PDB entry 7LF7 | X-ray diffraction, 2.03 A resolution | chains A and M of the 3 polymer chains in the assembly

== Chain A ==
Name: Fab 6D12 heavy chain
From: Homo sapiens
Notes: antibody fragment or engineered binder
Sequence (225 residues; numbered 1 to 225; the number before each row is that of its first residue):
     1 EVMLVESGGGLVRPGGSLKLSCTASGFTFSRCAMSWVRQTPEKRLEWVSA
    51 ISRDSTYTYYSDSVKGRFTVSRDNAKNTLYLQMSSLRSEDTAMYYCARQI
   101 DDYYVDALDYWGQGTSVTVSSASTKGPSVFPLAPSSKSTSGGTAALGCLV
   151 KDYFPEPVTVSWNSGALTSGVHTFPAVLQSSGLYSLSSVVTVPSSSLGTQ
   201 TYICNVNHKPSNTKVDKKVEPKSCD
Unresolved in the structure: 138-140, 223-225
Cystine bridges: Cys-22/Cys-96, Cys-148/Cys-204

== Chain M ==
Name: Apolipoprotein L1
From: Homo sapiens
UniProt: O14791 (APOL1_HUMAN); residues 61-172 here = UniProt positions 61-172
Sequence (130 residues; each row starts with the number of its first residue):
    43 MDYKDDDDKGENLYFQGSDPESSIFIEDAIKYFKEKVSTQNLLLLLTDNE
    93 AWNGFVAAAELPRNEADELRKALDNLARQMIMKDKNWHDKGQQYRNWFLK
   143 EFPRLKSELEDNIRRLRALADGVQKVHKGT
Unresolved in the structure: 43-64, 143-172
Sequence notes: initiating methionine (43); expression tag (44-60)

== Chain A / chain M interface ==
Pairs across the interface - 12 pairs, chain A then chain M:
  Tyr-57(A) / Ala-100(M)
  Asp-102(A) / Arg-105(M)
  Tyr-103(A) / Val-98(M)  hydrophobic
  Tyr-103(A) / Leu-103(M)  hydrogen bond (side chain-backbone)
  Tyr-103(A) / Pro-104(M)
  Tyr-103(A) / Arg-105(M)
  Tyr-103(A) / Ala-108(M)
  Tyr-104(A) / Val-98(M)
  Tyr-104(A) / Ala-99(M)  hydrophobic
  Tyr-104(A) / Glu-102(M)
  Tyr-104(A) / Leu-103(M)  hydrogen bond (side chain-backbone)
  Asp-106(A) / Arg-105(M)  salt bridge
Interface residues without a listed pair, chain M (10 interface residues in all): Asn-95, Gly-96

== In short ==
5 residues of chain A and 10 residues of chain M are in contact; the contacts include 2 hydrogen bonds and 1
salt bridge. Polar contacts include Asp-106(A)/Arg-105(M), Tyr-103(A)/Leu-103(M) and Tyr-104(A)/Leu-103(M).
Chain A is Fab 6D12 heavy chain and chain M is Apolipoprotein L1, both from Homo sapiens; the structure, Fab
6D12 bound to ApoL1 NTD, was determined by X-ray diffraction together with 7LF8, 7LFA, 7LFB and 7LFD from the
same study.
